3RGP - chains B and C of the 4 polymer chains in the assembly; structure by X-ray diffraction, 1.88 A resolution.

== Chain B (and C) ==
Name: Catalase
Organism: Bos taurus
Notes: EC 1.11.1.6; chain C of this document is another copy of the same molecule, construct and numbering; everything in this record applies to it too
UniProtKB: P00432 (CATA_BOVIN); residues 3-501 here correspond to UniProt positions 4-502 (UniProt number = residue number + 1)
Amino-acid sequence (499 residues; each row starts with the number of its first residue):
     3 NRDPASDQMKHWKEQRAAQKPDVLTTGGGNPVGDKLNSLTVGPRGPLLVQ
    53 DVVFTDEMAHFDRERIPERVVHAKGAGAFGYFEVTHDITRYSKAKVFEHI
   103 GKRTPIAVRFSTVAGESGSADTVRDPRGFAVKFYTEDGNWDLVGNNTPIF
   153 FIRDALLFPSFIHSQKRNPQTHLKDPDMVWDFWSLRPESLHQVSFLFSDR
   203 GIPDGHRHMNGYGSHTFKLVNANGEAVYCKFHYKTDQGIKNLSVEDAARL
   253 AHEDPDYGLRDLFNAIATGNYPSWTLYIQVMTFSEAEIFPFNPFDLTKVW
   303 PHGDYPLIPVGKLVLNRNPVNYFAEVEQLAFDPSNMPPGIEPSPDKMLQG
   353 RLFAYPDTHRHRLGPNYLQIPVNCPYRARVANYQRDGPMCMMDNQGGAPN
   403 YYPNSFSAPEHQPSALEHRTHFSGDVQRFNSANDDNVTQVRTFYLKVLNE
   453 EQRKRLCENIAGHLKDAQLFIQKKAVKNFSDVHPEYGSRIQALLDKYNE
Swiss-Prot annotation at these positions:
  - active site: His74, Asn147
  - binding site (NADP(+)): His193, Phe197, Ser200, Arg202, Asn212, Tyr214, Lys236, Trp302, His304, Gln441, Thr444, Phe445
  - binding site (heme): Tyr357
  - modified residue: Ser8 (Phosphoserine), Lys12 (N6-succinyllysine), Lys220 (N6-succinyllysine), Lys232 (N6-acetyllysine), Ser416 (Phosphoserine), Ser433 (Phosphoserine), Lys448 (N6-acetyllysine), Lys479 (N6-acetyllysine), Lys498 (N6-acetyllysine)
Ion coordination: heme Fe: Tyr357 (together with nitric oxide)
Residues lining bound ligands:
  - heme / nitric oxide, molecule 1: Met60, Phe63, Asp64
  - heme / nitric oxide, molecule 2: Arg71, Val72, Val73, His74, Arg111, Ser113, Gly130, Phe131, Ala132, Val145, Gly146, Asn147, Phe152, Ala157, Phe160, Gly215, Ser216, His217, Leu298, Leu331, Phe333, Met349, Arg353, Ala356, Tyr357, Thr360, His361, Arg364
What the authors report for this chain:
  - catalytic residues: His74 (citing earlier work)

== Chain B / chain C interface ==
Contacting residue pairs (201):
  Arg4(B) - Asp179(C)  salt bridge
  Arg4(B) - Asp468(C)
  Arg4(B) - Gln470(C)
  Ala7(B) - Thr173(C)
  Ala7(B) - Leu175(C)  hydrophobic
  Gln10(B) - Asn170(C)  hydrogen bond
  Gln10(B) - Gln172(C)
  Gln10(B) - Thr173(C)
  Met11(B) - Asp179(C)
  Met11(B) - Met180(C)  hydrophobic
  Lys12(B) - Gln470(C)
  Asp36(B) - Arg430(C)
  Lys37(B) - Leu158(C)
  Leu38(B) - Asp156(C)
  Leu38(B) - Leu159(C)
  Asn39(B) - Asp156(C)
  Asn39(B) - Leu158(C)
  Asn39(B) - Arg430(C)  hydrogen bond (backbone-side chain)
  Asn39(B) - Phe431(C)
  Asn39(B) - Asn432(C)
  Asn39(B) - Ser433(C)  hydrogen bond (side chain-backbone)
  Ser40(B) - Asp156(C)  hydrogen bond
  Ser40(B) - Leu158(C)
  Ser40(B) - Gln429(C)
  Ser40(B) - Arg430(C)
  Leu41(B) - Val428(C)  hydrophobic
  Leu41(B) - Gln429(C)
  Leu41(B) - Arg430(C)
  Thr42(B) - Asp427(C)
  Thr42(B) - Val428(C)
  Thr42(B) - Gln429(C)  hydrogen bond (backbone-backbone)
  Thr42(B) - Phe431(C)
  Val43(B) - Phe424(C)  hydrophobic
  Gly44(B) - Ser425(C)
  Gly44(B) - Asp427(C)  hydrogen bond (backbone-backbone)
  Gly44(B) - Phe431(C)
  Pro45(B) - Lys348(C)
  Pro45(B) - Phe431(C)
  Arg46(B) - Phe293(C)
  Arg46(B) - Asn294(C)
  Arg46(B) - Pro295(C)
  Arg46(B) - Pro346(C)
  Arg46(B) - Phe424(C)
  Gly47(B) - Pro346(C)
  Gly47(B) - Phe424(C)
  Pro48(B) - Gln351(C)
  Pro48(B) - Phe424(C)  hydrophobic
  Leu49(B) - Gln351(C)  hydrogen bond (backbone-side chain)
  Asp53(B) - Arg430(C)  salt bridge
  Val55(B) - Arg430(C)
  Phe56(B) - Ala157(C)  hydrophobic
  Phe56(B) - Leu158(C)  hydrophobic
  Phe56(B) - Gly352(C)
  Thr57(B) - Phe355(C)
  Glu59(B) - Leu158(C)
  Glu59(B) - Pro161(C)
  Met60(B) - Ala157(C)
  Met60(B) - Pro161(C)
  Met60(B) - Phe355(C)  hydrophobic
  Met60(B) - Ala356(C)  hydrophobic
  Ala61(B) - Asp359(C)
  Phe63(B) - Val72(C)
  Phe63(B) - Phe160(C)  hydrophobic
  Phe63(B) - Pro161(C)  hydrophobic
  Phe63(B) - Ile164(C)  hydrophobic
  Asp64(B) - Phe355(C)
  Asp64(B) - Ala356(C)
  Asp64(B) - Asp359(C)
  Asp64(B) - Thr360(C)  hydrogen bond (backbone-side chain)
  Asp64(B) - His363(C)
  Arg65(B) - Asp359(C)  salt bridge
  Arg65(B) - His363(C)
  Glu66(B) - His165(C)  salt bridge
  Arg67(B) - Pro69(C)
  Arg67(B) - Glu70(C)
  Arg67(B) - Val72(C)  hydrogen bond (side chain-backbone)
  Arg67(B) - Lys168(C)
  Arg67(B) - His363(C)  hydrogen bond (backbone-side chain)
  Ile68(B) - Pro69(C)
  Pro69(B) - Arg67(C)
  Pro69(B) - Ile68(C)
  Pro69(B) - Pro69(C)
  Glu70(B) - Arg67(C)
  Val72(B) - Phe63(C)
  Val72(B) - Arg67(C)  hydrogen bond (backbone-side chain)
  Glu118(B) - Ser119(C)
  Glu118(B) - Gly120(C)
  Ser119(B) - Glu118(C)
  Ser119(B) - Arg169(C)
  Gly120(B) - Glu118(C)
  Gly120(B) - Gly120(C)
  Gly120(B) - Ser121(C)
  Ser121(B) - Gly120(C)  hydrogen bond (backbone-backbone)
  Asp156(B) - Leu38(C)
  Asp156(B) - Asn39(C)
  Asp156(B) - Ser40(C)  hydrogen bond
  Ala157(B) - Phe56(C)  hydrophobic
  Ala157(B) - Met60(C)
  Leu158(B) - Lys37(C)  hydrogen bond (backbone-side chain)
  Leu158(B) - Asn39(C)
  Leu158(B) - Ser40(C)
  Leu158(B) - Phe56(C)  hydrophobic
  Leu158(B) - Glu59(C)
  Leu159(B) - Leu38(C)
  Phe160(B) - Phe63(C)  hydrophobic
  Pro161(B) - Met60(C)
  Pro161(B) - Phe63(C)  hydrophobic
  Ile164(B) - Phe63(C)  hydrophobic
  His165(B) - Glu66(C)  salt bridge
  Lys168(B) - Arg67(C)
  Arg169(B) - Ser119(C)
  Arg169(B) - Asp258(C)  salt bridge
  Asn170(B) - Gln10(C)  hydrogen bond
  Pro171(B) - Asn323(C)
  Pro171(B) - Tyr324(C)  hydrogen bond (backbone-backbone)
  Gln172(B) - Gln10(C)  hydrogen bond
  Gln172(B) - Phe265(C)
  Gln172(B) - Pro321(C)  hydrogen bond (side chain-backbone)
  Gln172(B) - Val322(C)
  Gln172(B) - Tyr324(C)
  Thr173(B) - Ala7(C)
  Thr173(B) - Gln10(C)
  Thr173(B) - Phe265(C)
  His174(B) - Tyr324(C)
  Leu175(B) - Ala7(C)  hydrophobic
  Leu175(B) - Asp258(C)
  Leu175(B) - Leu261(C)  hydrophobic
  Leu175(B) - Arg262(C)
  Asp179(B) - Arg4(C)  salt bridge
  Asp179(B) - Met11(C)
  Met180(B) - Met11(C)  hydrophobic
  Arg188(B) - Leu38(C)
  Ala250(B) - His254(C)
  Ala253(B) - His254(C)
  His254(B) - Ala250(C)
  His254(B) - Ala253(C)
  His254(B) - His254(C)  hydrogen bond
  Asp258(B) - Arg169(C)  salt bridge
  Asp258(B) - Leu175(C)
  Leu261(B) - His174(C)
  Leu261(B) - Leu175(C)  hydrophobic
  Arg262(B) - Leu175(C)
  Phe265(B) - Gln172(C)
  Phe265(B) - Thr173(C)
  Phe293(B) - Arg46(C)
  Asn294(B) - Arg46(C)
  Pro295(B) - Arg46(C)
  Pro321(B) - Gln172(C)
  Val322(B) - Gln172(C)
  Asn323(B) - Pro171(C)
  Tyr324(B) - Pro171(C)  hydrogen bond (backbone-backbone)
  Tyr324(B) - Gln172(C)
  Tyr324(B) - His174(C)
  Pro346(B) - Arg46(C)
  Pro346(B) - Gly47(C)
  Lys348(B) - Pro45(C)
  Gln351(B) - Pro48(C)
  Gln351(B) - Leu49(C)  hydrogen bond (side chain-backbone)
  Gly352(B) - Leu49(C)
  Gly352(B) - Phe56(C)
  Phe355(B) - Phe56(C)  hydrophobic
  Phe355(B) - Thr57(C)
  Phe355(B) - Met60(C)  hydrophobic
  Phe355(B) - Asp64(C)
  Ala356(B) - Met60(C)  hydrophobic
  Ala356(B) - Asp64(C)
  Asp359(B) - Ala61(C)
  Asp359(B) - Asp64(C)
  Asp359(B) - Arg65(C)  salt bridge
  Thr360(B) - Asp64(C)  hydrogen bond (side chain-backbone)
  His363(B) - Asp64(C)
  His363(B) - Arg65(C)
  His363(B) - Arg67(C)  hydrogen bond (side chain-backbone)
  Phe424(B) - Arg46(C)
  Phe424(B) - Gly47(C)
  Phe424(B) - Pro48(C)
  Gly426(B) - Val43(C)
  Asp427(B) - Thr42(C)
  Asp427(B) - Val43(C)
  Asp427(B) - Gly44(C)  hydrogen bond (backbone-backbone)
  Val428(B) - Leu41(C)  hydrophobic
  Val428(B) - Thr42(C)
  Val428(B) - Leu50(C)  hydrophobic
  Gln429(B) - Ser40(C)
  Gln429(B) - Leu41(C)
  Gln429(B) - Thr42(C)  hydrogen bond (backbone-backbone)
  Arg430(B) - Asp36(C)
  Arg430(B) - Asn39(C)  hydrogen bond (side chain-backbone)
  Arg430(B) - Ser40(C)
  Arg430(B) - Leu41(C)
  Arg430(B) - Asp53(C)  salt bridge
  Arg430(B) - Val55(C)
  Phe431(B) - Asn39(C)
  Phe431(B) - Thr42(C)
  Phe431(B) - Gly44(C)
  Phe431(B) - Pro45(C)  hydrophobic
  Asn432(B) - Asn39(C)  hydrogen bond
  Ser433(B) - Asn39(C)  hydrogen bond (backbone-side chain)
  Asp468(B) - Arg4(C)  hydrogen bond (backbone-side chain)
  Gln470(B) - Arg4(C)
  Gln470(B) - Lys12(C)
Also at the interface, not in a pair above, chain B (102 interface residues in all): Ser8, Leu50, Arg71, Val73, Asp177, Ala288, Phe296, Ser425, Ala434, Ala469
Also at the interface, not in a pair above, chain C (101 interface residues in all): Gln52, Arg71, Val73, Ser162, Asp177, Arg188, Ala288, Phe296, Gly426

== Overview ==
The interface between chain B and chain C involves 102 residues on one side and 101 on the other; the contacts
include 29 hydrogen bonds and 10 salt bridges. Polar pairs include Arg4(B)-Asp179(C), Asp53(B)-Arg430(C) and
Arg65(B)-Asp359(C). Chain B binds heme / nitric oxide. The paper reports the catalytic residue His74(B).
Both chains are Catalase (Bos taurus). Entry 3RGP (Structural and Kinetic Analysis of the Beef liver Catalase
complexed with Nitric Oxide) was determined by X-ray diffraction together with 3RE8 and 3RGS from the same
study.
